Entry 1QYO (X-ray diffraction, 1.80 A resolution); this record covers chain A.

Chain A:
Protein: green-fluorescent protein
Organism: Aequorea victoria
Reference sequence: P42212 (GFP_AEQVI); residues 1-238 here = UniProt positions 1-238
Sequence (238 residues; each row starts with the number of its first residue):
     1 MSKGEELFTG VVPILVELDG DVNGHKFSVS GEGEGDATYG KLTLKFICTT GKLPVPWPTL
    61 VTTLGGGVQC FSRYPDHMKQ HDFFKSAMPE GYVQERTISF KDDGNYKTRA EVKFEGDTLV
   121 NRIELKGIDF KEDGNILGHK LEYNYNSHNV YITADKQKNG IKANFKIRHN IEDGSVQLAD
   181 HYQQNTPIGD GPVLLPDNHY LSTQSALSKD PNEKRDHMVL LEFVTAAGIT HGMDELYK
Unresolved in the structure: 1, 238
Construct notes: engineered mutation L64 (Phe in P42212), G65 (Ser in P42212), G66 (Tyr in P42212), S99 (Phe in P42212), T153 (Met in P42212), A163 (Val in P42212)
Swiss-Prot annotation at these positions:
  - mutagenesis: S30 (S30R: In mut1.28; shifts fluorescence lifetime from 3.03 to 2.76 ns; when associated with H-145. In mut2.2; shifts fluorescence lifetime from 3.03 to 1.94 ns; when associated with H-69 and H-145 ...), Y39 (Y39N: In EBFP1.2; shifts the excitation and emission spectra to shorter wavelengths and increases quantum yields compared to BFP; when associated with R-30; H-66; A-72; T-105; F-145; V-171 ...), F46 (F46L: In mut3.3; shifts fluorescence lifetime from 3.03 to 1.88 ns; when associated with R-30; H-69 and H-145. In R10-3 ...), V68 (V68L: In EYFP; leads to yellow fluorescence, folds faster and more efficiently at 37 degrees Celsius and has superior solubility and brightness; when associated with G-65; A-72 and Y-203 ...), Q69 (Q69H: In P4; leads to no detectable fluorescence. In mut2.2; shifts fluorescence lifetime from 3.03 to 1.94 ns; when associated with R-30 and H-145. In mut3.3 ...), S72 (S72A: Increases fluorescence at warmer temperatures such as 37 degrees Celsius. In GFPmut 3; highly fluorescent mutant when excited at 488 nm; when associated with G-65. In EYFP ...), K79 (K79R: In Topaz; shifts the major emission and exitation peak up to 20 nm; when associated with G-65; A-72 and Y-203), Q80 (Q80R: In Azurite; shifts the excitation and emission spectra to shorter wavelengths and increases quantum yields compared to BFP; when associated with H-66; F-145; I-150 and R-224), D103 (D103E: In mut1.27; shifts fluorescence lifetime from 3.03 to 2.85 ns; when associated with H-145), N105 (N105T: In EBFP1.2; shifts the excitation and emission spectra to shorter wavelengths and increases quantum yields compared to BFP; when associated with R-30; N-39; H-66; A-72; F-145; V-171 ...), I128 (I128V: In EBFP2.0; shifts the excitation and emission spectra to shorter wavelengths and increases quantum yields compared to BFP; when associated with R-30; N-39; H-66; A-72; T-105; F-145; I-150 ...), Y145 (Y145A: In Cerulean; leads to improved quantum yield, a higher extinction coefficient and is 2.5-fold brighter than ECFP; when associated with L-64; T-65; W-66; A-72; I-146; D-148; T-153 and A-163 ...), 18 further mutagenesis entries in UniProt
Reported in the primary citation:
  - contacts within the chain: G66-R96
  - catalytic residues: T62, R96, E222 (proposed by the authors, not directly observed)

Summary:
From UniProt: 30 mutagenesis sites. From the paper: catalytic residues T62, R96 and E222; contacts within the
chain involving R96 and G66.
Chain A is green-fluorescent protein (Aequorea victoria); the structure, Anaerobic precylization intermediate
crystal structure for S65G Y66G GFP variant, was determined by X-ray diffraction, deposited together with
1QYF, 1QYQ, 1QXT and 1QY3.
